Entry 4NSC (X-ray diffraction, 3.20 A resolution); this record covers chains C and F of the 6 polymer chains in the assembly.

Chain C (and F):
Name: Calcium uptake protein 1, mitochondrial
Organism: Homo sapiens
Notes: chain F of this document is another copy of the same molecule, construct and numbering; everything in this record applies to it too
UniProtKB: Q9BPX6 (MICU1_HUMAN); residue numbers follow UniProt; this construct covers 97-476
Amino-acid sequence (401 residues; each row starts with the number of its first residue):
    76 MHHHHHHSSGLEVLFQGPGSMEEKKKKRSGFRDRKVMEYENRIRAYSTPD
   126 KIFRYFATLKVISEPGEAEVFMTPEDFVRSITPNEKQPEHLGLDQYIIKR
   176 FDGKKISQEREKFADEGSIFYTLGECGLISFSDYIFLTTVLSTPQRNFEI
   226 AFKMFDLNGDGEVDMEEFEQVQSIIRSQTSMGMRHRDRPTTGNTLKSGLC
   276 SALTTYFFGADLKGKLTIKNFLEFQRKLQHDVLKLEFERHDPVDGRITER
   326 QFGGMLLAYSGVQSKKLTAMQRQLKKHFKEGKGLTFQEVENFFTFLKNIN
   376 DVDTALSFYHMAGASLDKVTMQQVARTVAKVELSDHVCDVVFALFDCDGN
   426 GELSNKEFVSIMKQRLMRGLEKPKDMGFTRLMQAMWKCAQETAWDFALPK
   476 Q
Not modelled in the structure: 76-106, 138-142, 177-183, 261-276, 465-476 (chain F: 76-102, 138-142, 177-181, 255-275, 444-476)
Sequence notes: expression tag (76-96)
Swiss-Prot annotation at these positions:
  - region: Lys99 to Lys110 (Polybasic region), Lys126 to Arg129 (K/R-ring), Arg259 to Arg263 (K/R-ring), Arg455 to Gln465 (C-helix region)
  - binding site (Ca(2+)): Asp231, Asn233, Asp235, Glu237, Glu242, Asp421, Asp423, Asn425, Glu427, Glu432
  - modified residue: Ser122 (Phosphoserine), Arg455 (Asymmetric dimethylarginine)
  - natural variant: Arg129 to Gln476 (deletion: In MPXPS), Arg129 (R129P: In MPXPS; uncertain significance), Arg185 (deletion: In MPXPS)
  - mutagenesis: Lys99 to Arg103 (Abolishes interaction with EMRE/SMDT1), Lys99 to Lys102 (Abolishes interaction with EMRE/SMDT1 while maintaining interaction with MICU2), Phe106 (F106A: Slightly decreased ability to inhibit MCU channel activity in absence of calcium), Tyr114 (Y114A: Decreased ability to inhibit MCU channel activity in absence of calcium), Arg117 (R117A: Slightly decreased ability to inhibit MCU channel activity in absence of calcium), Arg119 (R119E: Impaired interaction with MCU; R119K: Does not affect interaction with MCU), Tyr121 (Y121A: Decreased ability to inhibit MCU channel activity in absence of calcium), Lys126 to Arg129 (Abolished ability to inhibit MCU channel activity in absence of calcium; when associated with 259-E--E-263), Lys126 (K126A: Abolished ability to inhibit MCU channel activity in absence of calcium; K126E: Abolished ability to inhibit MCU in absence of calcium), Arg129 (R129A: Decreased ability to inhibit MCU channel activity in absence of calcium), Arg154 (R154K: Does not affect interaction with MCU; R154Q: Impaired interaction with MCU), Arg221 (R221A: Abolishes homooligomerization), 14 further mutagenesis entries in UniProt
From the paper describing this entry:
  - mutagenesis - R221A, R221A/D376A, D376A: abolished binding to in the absence of Ca2+
  - mutagenesis - R221A: unchanged binding to in the presence of Ca2+
  - mutagenesis - F383A/H385A: abolished binding to in the presence of Ca2+

Chain C / chain F interface:
Contacting residue pairs - 9 pairs, chain C then chain F:
  Phe230(C) - Arg117(F)
  Glu241(C) - Tyr121(F)
  Glu241(C) - Ser122(F)  hydrogen bond
  Glu241(C) - Lys126(F)  salt bridge
  Glu242(C) - Arg117(F)
  Glu244(C) - Tyr121(F)
  Gln245(C) - Arg117(F)
  Gln245(C) - Tyr121(F)
  Ser248(C) - Tyr121(F)
Also at the interface, not in a pair above, chain C (7 interface residues in all): Met240

Summary:
The interface between chain C and chain F involves 7 residues on one side and 4 on the other, with 1 hydrogen
bond and 1 salt bridge. Among the polar pairs are Glu241(C)-Lys126(F) and Glu241(C)-Ser122(F). The paper
reports that R221A, R221A/D376A and D376A of chain C abolish binding to in the absence of Ca2+; F383A/H385A of
chain C abolish binding to in the presence of Ca2+.
Chain C and chain F are both Calcium uptake protein 1, mitochondrial (Homo sapiens); the structure, Crystal
Structure of CBARA1 in the Apo-form, was determined by X-ray diffraction (same publication as 4NSD).
